Entry 5XY4 (X-ray diffraction, 1.80 A resolution); this record covers chains A and D of the 4 polymer chains in the assembly.

[Chain A (and D)]
Molecule: Catalase
From: Mycothermus thermophilus
Notes: EC 1.11.1.6; chain D of this document is another copy of the same molecule, construct and numbering; everything in this record applies to it too
UniProtKB: M4GGR7 (M4GGR7_9PEZI); residues 21-698 here correspond to UniProt positions 22-699 (UniProt number = residue number + 1)
Sequence (678 residues; each row starts with the number of its first residue):
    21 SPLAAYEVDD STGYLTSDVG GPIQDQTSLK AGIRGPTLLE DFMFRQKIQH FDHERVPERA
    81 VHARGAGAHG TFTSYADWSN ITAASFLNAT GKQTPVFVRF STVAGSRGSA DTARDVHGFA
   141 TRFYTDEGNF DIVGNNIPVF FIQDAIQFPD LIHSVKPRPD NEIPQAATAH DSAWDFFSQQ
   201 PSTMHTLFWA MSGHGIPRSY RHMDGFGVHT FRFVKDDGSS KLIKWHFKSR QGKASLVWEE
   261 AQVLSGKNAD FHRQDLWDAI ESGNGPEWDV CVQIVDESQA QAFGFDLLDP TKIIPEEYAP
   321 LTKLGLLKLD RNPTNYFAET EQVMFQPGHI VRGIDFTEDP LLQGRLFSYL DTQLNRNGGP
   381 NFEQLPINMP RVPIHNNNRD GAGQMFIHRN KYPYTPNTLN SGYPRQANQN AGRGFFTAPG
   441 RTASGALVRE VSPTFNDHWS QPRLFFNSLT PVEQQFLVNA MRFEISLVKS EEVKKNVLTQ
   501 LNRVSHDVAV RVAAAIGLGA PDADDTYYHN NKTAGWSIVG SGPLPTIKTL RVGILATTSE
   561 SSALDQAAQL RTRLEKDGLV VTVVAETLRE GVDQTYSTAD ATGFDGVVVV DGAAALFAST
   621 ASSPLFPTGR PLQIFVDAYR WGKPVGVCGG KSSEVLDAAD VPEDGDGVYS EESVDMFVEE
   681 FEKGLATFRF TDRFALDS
Differences from the reference sequence: engineered mutation Trp-536 (Val537 in M4GGR7)
Metal / ion sites: cis-heme d hydroxychlorin gamma-spirolactone Fe near Tyr-369 (its only coordinating residue here)
Residues lining bound ligands:
  - cis-heme d hydroxychlorin gamma-spirolactone (HDD), molecule 1: Ile-68, Phe-71, Asp-72
  - cis-heme d hydroxychlorin gamma-spirolactone (HDD), molecule 2: Arg-79, Ala-80, Val-81, His-82, Arg-119, Ser-121, Gly-138, Phe-139, Ala-140, Val-153, Gly-154, Asn-155, Phe-160, Ala-165, Phe-168, Val-228, His-229, Val-343, Phe-345, Leu-361, Gly-364, Arg-365, Ser-368, Tyr-369, Thr-372, Gln-373, Arg-376
What the authors report for this chain:
  - conformationally variable residues (side-chain flip): His-246
  - mutagenesis - P158W, Q293W: decreased expression
  - mutagenesis - H246W, I314F, L321A: decreased catalytic activity on catechol
  - mutagenesis - H246W, I313F, I314F, E316F, E316H, L321A: unchanged catalytic activity on catalase

[How chain A and chain D interact]
Residue-residue contacts (238; chain A residue first):
  Leu-23(A) with Ile-407(D), hydrophobic
  Tyr-26(A) with Met-405(D); Phe-406(D); Ile-407(D), hydrogen bond (backbone-backbone)
  Glu-27(A) with Ile-407(D); Arg-409(D), salt bridge
  Val-28(A) with Ile-394(D); Phe-406(D), hydrophobic; Ile-407(D), hydrogen bond (backbone-backbone); His-408(D); Arg-409(D), hydrogen bond (backbone-backbone)
  Asp-29(A) with His-395(D), hydrogen bond (backbone-side chain); Arg-409(D)
  Asp-30(A) with Ile-394(D); His-395(D), salt bridge; Asn-396(D); His-408(D); Asn-410(D); Asn-420(D), hydrogen bond (backbone-side chain); Tyr-423(D)
  Ser-31(A) with Tyr-423(D)
  Thr-32(A) with His-395(D); Tyr-423(D)
  Gly-33(A) with Tyr-423(D); Pro-424(D); Arg-425(D), hydrogen bond (backbone-backbone)
  Tyr-34(A) with His-395(D); Arg-425(D); Gln-426(D); Ala-427(D), hydrophobic; Gly-432(D)
  Leu-35(A) with His-395(D); Asn-396(D); Pro-424(D); Arg-425(D), hydrogen bond (backbone-backbone)
  Thr-36(A) with Pro-393(D); Ile-394(D); His-395(D), hydrogen bond (backbone-backbone); Asn-396(D), hydrogen bond (backbone-side chain)
  Ser-37(A) with Ile-394(D); Asn-396(D)
  Asp-38(A) with Glu-383(D); Pro-390(D); Ile-394(D); Asn-396(D), hydrogen bond; Asn-398(D), hydrogen bond
  Val-39(A) with Gly-148(D); Asn-149(D), hydrogen bond (backbone-backbone); His-349(D); Glu-383(D); Pro-390(D)
  Gly-40(A) with Glu-147(D); Gly-148(D); Val-392(D)
  Gly-41(A) with Glu-147(D); Gly-148(D)
  Pro-42(A) with Glu-147(D); Ala-427(D), hydrophobic; Gly-432(D); Arg-433(D); Gly-434(D); Phe-435(D), hydrogen bond (backbone-backbone)
  Ile-43(A) with Ala-427(D), hydrogen bond (backbone-backbone)
  Gln-44(A) with Gln-426(D); Ala-427(D), hydrogen bond (backbone-backbone)
  Asp-45(A) with Gln-426(D), hydrogen bond (backbone-side chain)
  Gln-46(A) with Thr-415(D); Gln-426(D)
  Leu-49(A) with Thr-437(D)
  Leu-59(A) with Gln-363(D); Phe-367(D), hydrophobic
  Glu-60(A) with Phe-356(D); Gln-363(D), hydrogen bond; Leu-366(D); Arg-441(D), salt bridge
  Phe-62(A) with Gly-348(D); Ile-350(D), hydrophobic; Phe-435(D), hydrophobic
  Met-63(A) with Phe-435(D), hydrophobic
  Arg-65(A) with Leu-366(D), hydrogen bond (side chain-backbone); Phe-367(D); Leu-370(D)
  Gln-66(A) with Leu-370(D); Asn-398(D), hydrogen bond
  Lys-67(A) with Asn-398(D)
  Gln-69(A) with Leu-370(D), hydrogen bond (side chain-backbone); Leu-374(D); Phe-382(D)
  His-70(A) with Pro-380(D); Asn-381(D); Asn-398(D)
  His-73(A) with Leu-374(D); Pro-380(D); Gly-401(D)
  Glu-74(A) with Arg-399(D); Asp-400(D); Gly-401(D), hydrogen bond (backbone-backbone)
  Val-76(A) with Gly-401(D); Ala-402(D)
  Glu-147(A) with Gly-40(D); Gly-41(D); Pro-42(D)
  Gly-148(A) with Val-39(D); Gly-40(D); Gly-41(D)
  Asn-149(A) with Val-39(D), hydrogen bond (backbone-backbone)
  Thr-334(A) with Ile-407(D); His-408(D); Arg-409(D)
  Asn-335(A) with His-408(D)
  Phe-337(A) with Asp-400(D); Gly-401(D)
  Ala-338(A) with Phe-406(D)
  Glu-339(A) with Ile-407(D)
  Gln-342(A) with Gly-401(D); Gly-403(D); Gln-404(D), hydrogen bond (side chain-backbone)
  Gly-348(A) with Phe-62(D)
  His-349(A) with Val-39(D)
  Ile-350(A) with Phe-62(D), hydrophobic
  Asp-355(A) with Glu-60(D)
  Phe-356(A) with Glu-60(D)
  Gln-363(A) with Leu-59(D); Glu-60(D), hydrogen bond
  Leu-366(A) with Glu-60(D); Arg-65(D), hydrogen bond (backbone-side chain)
  Phe-367(A) with Leu-59(D), hydrophobic; Arg-65(D)
  Leu-370(A) with Arg-65(D); Gln-66(D); Gln-69(D), hydrogen bond (backbone-side chain)
  Asp-371(A) with Gln-69(D)
  Leu-374(A) with Gln-69(D); His-73(D)
  Asn-377(A) with Ala-402(D); Gly-403(D)
  Pro-380(A) with His-70(D); His-73(D)
  Asn-381(A) with His-70(D)
  Phe-382(A) with Gln-69(D)
  Glu-383(A) with Asp-38(D); Val-39(D)
  Gln-384(A) with Met-405(D)
  Leu-385(A) with Gly-403(D); Met-405(D), hydrophobic
  Pro-386(A) with Met-405(D)
  Pro-390(A) with Asp-38(D); Val-39(D)
  Val-392(A) with Gly-40(D)
  Pro-393(A) with Thr-36(D)
  Ile-394(A) with Val-28(D); Asp-30(D); Thr-36(D); Ser-37(D); Asp-38(D)
  His-395(A) with Asp-29(D), hydrogen bond (side chain-backbone); Asp-30(D), salt bridge; Thr-32(D); Gly-33(D); Tyr-34(D); Leu-35(D); Thr-36(D), hydrogen bond (backbone-backbone)
  Asn-396(A) with Asp-30(D); Leu-35(D); Thr-36(D), hydrogen bond (side chain-backbone); Ser-37(D); Asp-38(D), hydrogen bond
  Asn-398(A) with Asp-38(D), hydrogen bond; Gln-66(D), hydrogen bond; Lys-67(D); His-70(D)
  Arg-399(A) with Asp-30(D), salt bridge; Glu-74(D)
  Asp-400(A) with Glu-74(D); Phe-337(D)
  Gly-401(A) with His-73(D); Glu-74(D), hydrogen bond (backbone-backbone); Phe-337(D); Gln-342(D)
  Ala-402(A) with Val-76(D); Asn-377(D)
  Gly-403(A) with Gln-342(D); Asn-377(D); Leu-385(D)
  Gln-404(A) with Phe-337(D); Gln-342(D), hydrogen bond (backbone-side chain); Leu-385(D)
  Met-405(A) with Tyr-26(D); Gln-384(D); Leu-385(D), hydrophobic; Pro-386(D); Met-405(D), hydrophobic
  Phe-406(A) with Tyr-26(D); Val-28(D), hydrophobic; Ala-338(D)
  Ile-407(A) with Leu-23(D), hydrophobic; Tyr-26(D), hydrogen bond (backbone-backbone); Glu-27(D); Val-28(D), hydrogen bond (backbone-backbone); Thr-334(D); Glu-339(D)
  His-408(A) with Val-28(D); Asp-30(D); Thr-334(D); Asn-335(D)
  Arg-409(A) with Glu-27(D), salt bridge; Val-28(D), hydrogen bond (backbone-backbone); Asp-29(D), salt bridge; Thr-334(D)
  Asn-410(A) with Asp-30(D)
  Thr-415(A) with Gln-46(D)
  Asn-420(A) with Asp-30(D), hydrogen bond (side chain-backbone)
  Tyr-423(A) with Asp-30(D); Ser-31(D); Thr-32(D); Gly-33(D)
  Pro-424(A) with Gly-33(D); Leu-35(D)
  Arg-425(A) with Gly-33(D), hydrogen bond (backbone-backbone); Tyr-34(D); Leu-35(D), hydrogen bond (backbone-backbone)
  Gln-426(A) with Tyr-34(D); Leu-35(D); Gln-44(D); Asp-45(D), hydrogen bond (side chain-backbone); Gln-46(D)
  Ala-427(A) with Pro-42(D), hydrophobic; Ile-43(D), hydrogen bond (backbone-backbone); Gln-44(D), hydrogen bond (backbone-backbone)
  Gly-432(A) with Tyr-34(D); Pro-42(D)
  Arg-433(A) with Pro-42(D)
  Gly-434(A) with Pro-42(D)
  Phe-435(A) with Pro-42(D), hydrogen bond (backbone-backbone); Phe-62(D), hydrophobic; Met-63(D), hydrophobic
  Thr-437(A) with Leu-49(D)
  Arg-441(A) with Glu-60(D), salt bridge
Other interface residues (no listed pair), chain A (103 interface residues in all): Ala-51, Arg-75, Gly-364, Gly-378, Asn-388, Pro-416, Ala-431, Ala-443
Other interface residues (no listed pair), chain D (103 interface residues in all): Ala-51, Arg-75, Asp-355, Gly-364, Asp-371, Gly-378, Asn-388, Pro-416, Ala-431, Ala-443

[Summary]
Chain A and chain D each contribute 103 residues to their interface; the contacts include 44 hydrogen bonds
and 8 salt bridges. Polar contacts include Glu-27(A)/Arg-409(D), Asp-30(A)/His-395(D) and
Glu-60(A)/Arg-441(D). From the paper: H246W, I314F and L321A of chain A reduce catalytic activity on catechol;
conformational variability at His-246(A); 8 substitutions were tested in all.
Both chains are Catalase (Mycothermus thermophilus). Entry 5XY4 (CATPO mutant - V536W) was determined by X-ray
diffraction together with 5ZZ1, 5Y17 and 5XVZ from the same study.
